7JXZ - chains C and D of the 4 polymer chains in the assembly; structure by X-ray diffraction, 2.23 A resolution.

Chain C:
Protein: Hemoglobin subunit alpha
From: Homo sapiens
UniProtKB: P69905 (HBA_HUMAN); residues 1-141 here correspond to UniProt positions 2-142 (UniProt number = residue number + 1)
Sequence (141 residues; row label = number of the first residue in the row):
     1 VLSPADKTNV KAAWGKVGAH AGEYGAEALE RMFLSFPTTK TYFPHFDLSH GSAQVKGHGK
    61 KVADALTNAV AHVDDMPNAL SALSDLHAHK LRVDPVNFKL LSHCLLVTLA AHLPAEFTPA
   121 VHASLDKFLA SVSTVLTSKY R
Ion coordination: heme Fe: His-87 (together with carbon monoxide)
Small-molecule neighbours:
  - carbon monoxide (CMO): Leu-29, Phe-43, His-58, Val-62, His-87, Leu-101
  - heme (HEM): Met-32, Thr-39, Tyr-42, Phe-43, His-45, Phe-46, His-58, Lys-61, Val-62, Ala-65, Leu-66, Leu-83, Leu-86, His-87, Leu-91, Val-93, Asn-97, Phe-98, Leu-101, Val-132, Leu-136
  - 1,4,7,10,13,16-hexaoxacyclooctadecane (O4B), molecule 1: Lys-7, Thr-8, Lys-11, Val-70, Ala-71, Val-73, Asp-74
  - 1,4,7,10,13,16-hexaoxacyclooctadecane (O4B), molecule 2: Phe-33, Leu-34, Pro-37, Lys-40, Leu-48
  - VOJ (3-{(1S)-1-[5-fluoro-2-(1H-pyrazol-1-yl)phenyl]ethoxy}-5-(3-methyl-1H-pyrazol-4-yl)pyridin-2-amine), molecule 1: Val-1, Leu-2, Lys-7, Val-73, Asp-74, Met-76, Ser-131
  - VOJ, molecule 2: Asp-74, Met-76, Pro-77, Asn-78, Ser-131, Thr-134, Val-135
UniProt features mapped onto this chain:
  - binding site (O2): His-58
  - binding site (heme b): His-87
  - site: Thr-8, Asn-9 (Microbial infection: Cleavage), Lys-11 (Not glycated), Ala-13, Trp-14 (Microbial infection: Cleavage), Tyr-24, Gly-25 (Microbial infection: Cleavage), Leu-29, Glu-30 (Microbial infection: Cleavage), His-45, Phe-46 (Microbial infection: Cleavage), Asp-47, Leu-48 (Microbial infection: Cleavage), Ser-52, Ala-53 (Microbial infection: Cleavage), Val-55, Lys-56 (Microbial infection: Cleavage), Lys-56 (Not glycated), Gly-59, Lys-60 (Microbial infection: Cleavage), Lys-60 (Not glycated), Lys-90 (Not glycated), Leu-91, Arg-92 (Microbial infection: Cleavage), Lys-99 (Not glycated), Leu-106, Val-107 (Microbial infection: Cleavage), Thr-108, Leu-109 (Microbial infection: Cleavage), Val-121, His-122 (Microbial infection: Cleavage), Ser-133, Thr-134 (Microbial infection: Cleavage)
  - modified residue: Ser-3 (Phosphoserine), Lys-7 (N6-succinyllysine), Thr-8 (Phosphothreonine), Lys-11 (N6-succinyllysine), Lys-16 (N6-acetyllysine), Tyr-24 (Phosphotyrosine), Ser-35 (Phosphoserine), Lys-40 (N6-succinyllysine), Ser-49 (Phosphoserine), Ser-102 (Phosphoserine), Thr-108 (Phosphothreonine), Ser-124 (Phosphoserine), Ser-131 (Phosphoserine), Thr-134 (Phosphothreonine), Thr-137 (Phosphothreonine), Ser-138 (Phosphoserine)
  - glycosylation (N-linked (Glc) (glycation) lysine): Lys-7, Lys-16, Lys-40, Lys-61

Chain D:
Protein: Hemoglobin subunit beta
From: Homo sapiens
UniProtKB: P68871 (HBB_HUMAN); residues 1-146 here correspond to UniProt positions 2-147 (UniProt number = residue number + 1)
Sequence (146 residues; each row starts with the number of its first residue):
     1 VHLTPEEKSA VTALWGKVNV DEVGGEALGR LLVVYPWTQR FFESFGDLST PDAVMGNPKV
    61 KAHGKKVLGA FSDGLAHLDN LKGTFATLSE LHCDKLHVDP ENFRLLGNVL VCVLAHHFGK
   121 EFTPPVQAAY QKVVAGVANA LAHKYH
Ion coordination: heme Fe: His-92 (together with carbon monoxide)
Small-molecule neighbours:
  - carbon monoxide (CMO): Leu-28, Phe-42, His-63, Val-67, His-92, Leu-106
  - heme (HEM): Leu-31, Thr-38, Phe-41, Phe-42, Ser-44, Phe-45, His-63, Lys-66, Val-67, Ala-70, Phe-71, Leu-88, Leu-91, His-92, Leu-96, Val-98, Asn-102, Phe-103, Leu-106, Val-137, Ala-138, Leu-141
  - 1,4,7,10,13,16-hexaoxacyclooctadecane (O4B): Pro-58, Lys-59, Ala-62
UniProt features mapped onto this chain:
  - binding site ((2R)-2,3-bisphosphoglycerate): Val-1, His-2, Lys-82, His-143
  - binding site (heme b): His-63, His-92
  - site: Glu-7, Lys-8 (Microbial infection: Cleavage), Gly-25, Glu-26 (Microbial infection: Cleavage), Gly-29, Arg-30 (Microbial infection: Cleavage), Tyr-35, Pro-36 (Microbial infection: Cleavage), Trp-37, Thr-38 (Microbial infection: Cleavage), Phe-45, Gly-46 (Microbial infection: Cleavage), Asp-52, Ala-53 (Microbial infection: Cleavage), Gly-56, Asn-57 (Microbial infection: Cleavage), Lys-59 (Not glycated), Phe-71, Ser-72 (Microbial infection: Cleavage), Gly-74, Leu-75 (Microbial infection: Cleavage), Lys-82 (Not glycated), Thr-84, Phe-85 (Microbial infection: Cleavage), His-92, Cys-93 (Microbial infection: Cleavage), Lys-95 (Not glycated), Arg-104, Leu-105 (Microbial infection: Cleavage), Leu-110, Val-111 (Microbial infection: Cleavage), Gly-119, Lys-120 (Microbial infection: Cleavage), Phe-122, Thr-123 (Microbial infection: Cleavage), Ala-128, Ala-129 (Microbial infection: Cleavage) and 2 more in UniProt
  - modified residue: Val-1 (N-acetylvaline), Ser-9 (Phosphoserine), Thr-12 (Phosphothreonine), Ser-44 (Phosphoserine), Thr-50 (Phosphothreonine), Lys-59 (N6-acetyllysine), Lys-82 (N6-acetyllysine), Thr-87 (Phosphothreonine), Cys-93 (S-nitrosocysteine), Lys-144 (N6-acetyllysine)
  - glycosylation: Val-1 (N-linked (Glc) (glycation) valine), Lys-8 (N-linked (Glc) (glycation) lysine), Lys-17 (N-linked (Glc) (glycation) lysine), Lys-66 (N-linked (Glc) (glycation) lysine), Lys-120 (N-linked (Glc) (glycation) lysine), Lys-144 (N-linked (Glc) (glycation) lysine)

Chain C / chain D interface:
Pairs across the interface (42):
  Glu-30(C) with Pro-124(D)
  Arg-31(C) with Phe-122(D), hydrogen bond (side chain-backbone); Thr-123(D); Pro-124(D); Gln-127(D), hydrogen bond
  Leu-34(C) with Pro-124(D), hydrophobic; Pro-125(D), hydrophobic; Ala-128(D), hydrophobic
  Ser-35(C) with Gln-127(D); Ala-128(D), hydrogen bond (side chain-backbone); Gln-131(D)
  Phe-36(C) with Gln-131(D)
  Lys-99(C) with Glu-101(D), salt bridge; Arg-104(D)
  His-103(C) with Asn-108(D); Val-111(D); Cys-112(D); Gln-127(D); Gln-131(D), hydrogen bond
  Cys-104(C) with Gln-127(D)
  Val-107(C) with Val-111(D), hydrophobic; Ala-115(D); Gln-127(D)
  Ala-110(C) with Cys-112(D); Ala-115(D); His-116(D)
  Ala-111(C) with Ala-115(D); Gly-119(D)
  Pro-114(C) with His-116(D), hydrogen bond (backbone-side chain)
  Phe-117(C) with Arg-30(D), hydrogen bond (backbone-side chain); His-116(D), hydrogen bond (backbone-side chain)
  Thr-118(C) with Arg-30(D), hydrogen bond (backbone-side chain)
  Pro-119(C) with Arg-30(D); Val-33(D); Met-55(D), hydrophobic
  His-122(C) with Arg-30(D), hydrogen bond; Val-34(D); Cys-112(D)
  Ala-123(C) with Val-33(D); Val-34(D)
  Asp-126(C) with Val-34(D); Tyr-35(D), hydrogen bond
Interface residues without a listed pair, chain C (21 interface residues in all): Leu-100, Leu-106, Ala-120
Interface residues without a listed pair, chain D (22 interface residues in all): Pro-51, Lys-120

Summary:
The interface between chain C and chain D involves 21 residues on one side and 22 on the other; the contacts
include 10 hydrogen bonds and 1 salt bridge. Polar pairs include Lys-99(C)/Glu-101(D), Arg-31(C)/Phe-122(D)
and Arg-31(C)/Gln-127(D).
Chain C is Hemoglobin subunit alpha and chain D is Hemoglobin subunit beta, both from Homo sapiens; the
structure, Structure of HbA with compound (S)-4, was determined by X-ray diffraction, deposited together with
7JY0, 7JY1 and 7JY3.
